Entry 5J2M (X-ray diffraction, 2.43 A resolution); this record covers chains A and B of the 4 polymer chains in the assembly.

[Chain A]
Name: HIV-1 reverse transcriptase p51 subunit
Organism: Human immunodeficiency virus type 1 group M subtype B (isolate HXB2)
Notes: EC 2.7.7.-
UniProtKB: P04585 (POL_HV1H2); residues 1-560 here correspond to UniProt positions 588-1147 (UniProt number = residue number + 587)
Chain sequence (560 residues; numbered 1 to 560; the number before each row is that of its first residue):
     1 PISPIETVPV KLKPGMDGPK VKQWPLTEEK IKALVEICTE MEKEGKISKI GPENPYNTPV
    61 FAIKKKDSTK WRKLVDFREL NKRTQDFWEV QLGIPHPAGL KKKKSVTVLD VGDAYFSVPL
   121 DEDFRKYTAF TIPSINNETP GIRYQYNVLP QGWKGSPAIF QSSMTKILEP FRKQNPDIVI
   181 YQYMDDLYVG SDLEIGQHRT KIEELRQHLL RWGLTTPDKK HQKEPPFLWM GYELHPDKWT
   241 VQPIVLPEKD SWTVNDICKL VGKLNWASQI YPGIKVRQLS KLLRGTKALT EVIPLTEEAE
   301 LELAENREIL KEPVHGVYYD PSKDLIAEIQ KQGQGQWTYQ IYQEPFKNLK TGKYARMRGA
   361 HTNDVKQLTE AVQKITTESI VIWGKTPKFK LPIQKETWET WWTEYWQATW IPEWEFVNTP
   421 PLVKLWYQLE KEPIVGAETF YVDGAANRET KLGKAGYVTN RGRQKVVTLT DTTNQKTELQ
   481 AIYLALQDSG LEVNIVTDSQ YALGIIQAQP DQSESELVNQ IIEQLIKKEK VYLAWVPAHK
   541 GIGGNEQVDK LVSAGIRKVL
Not modelled in the structure: 559-560
Sequence notes: engineered mutation Cys-258 (Gln845 in P04585), Ser-280 (Cys867 in P04585)
UniProt features mapped onto this chain:
  - region: Phe-227 to His-235 (RT 'primer grip')
  - motif: Trp-398 to Trp-414 (Tryptophan repeat motif)
  - binding site (Mg(2+)): Asp-110, Asp-185, Asp-186, Asp-443, Glu-478, Asp-498, Asp-549
  - site: Trp-401 (Essential for RT p66/p51 heterodimerization), Trp-414 (Essential for RT p66/p51 heterodimerization), Phe-440, Tyr-441 (Cleavage), Leu-560 (Cleavage)
Metal / ion sites: Mg2+ site 1: Asp-110, Val-111, Asp-185 (together with 6FN); Mg2+ site 2: Asp-110, Asp-185; Mg2+ site 3: Asp-443, Glu-478, Asp-498
Ligand contacts: 6FN (2'-deoxy-4'-ethynyl-2-fluoroadenosine 5'-(tetrahydrogen triphosphate)): Lys-65, Lys-70, Arg-72, Leu-74, Asp-110, Val-111, Gly-112, Asp-113, Ala-114, Tyr-115, Gln-151, Gly-152, Phe-160, Met-184, Asp-185, Lys-220
Reported in the primary citation:
  - Mg2+ coordination: Asp-110, Val-111, Asp-185
  - binding site for 6FN: Lys-65, Arg-72, Val-111, Asp-113, Ala-114, Tyr-115, Phe-116, Gln-151, Gly-152, Phe-160, Met-184, Asp-185, Lys-220

[Chain B]
Name: HIV-1 reverse transcriptase p51 subunit
Organism: Human immunodeficiency virus type 1 group M subtype B (isolate HXB2)
Notes: EC 2.7.7.-
UniProtKB: P04585 (POL_HV1H2); residues 1-440 here correspond to UniProt positions 588-1027 (UniProt number = residue number + 587)
Chain sequence (440 residues; each row starts with the number of its first residue):
     1 PISPIETVPV KLKPGMDGPK VKQWPLTEEK IKALVEICTE MEKEGKISKI GPENPYNTPV
    61 FAIKKKDSTK WRKLVDFREL NKRTQDFWEV QLGIPHPAGL KKKKSVTVLD VGDAYFSVPL
   121 DEDFRKYTAF TIPSINNETP GIRYQYNVLP QGWKGSPAIF QSSMTKILEP FRKQNPDIVI
   181 YQYMDDLYVG SDLEIGQHRT KIEELRQHLL RWGLTTPDKK HQKEPPFLWM GYELHPDKWT
   241 VQPIVLPEKD SWTVNDIQKL VGKLNWASQI YPGIKVRQLS KLLRGTKALT EVIPLTEEAE
   301 LELAENREIL KEPVHGVYYD PSKDLIAEIQ KQGQGQWTYQ IYQEPFKNLK TGKYARMRGA
   361 HTNDVKQLTE AVQKITTESI VIWGKTPKFK LPIQKETWET WWTEYWQATW IPEWEFVNTP
   421 PLVKLWYQLE KEPIVGAETF
Not modelled in the structure: 1-3, 85-95, 215-232, 431-440
Sequence notes: engineered mutation Ser-280 (Cys867 in P04585)
UniProt features mapped onto this chain:
  - region: Phe-227 to His-235 (RT 'primer grip')
  - motif: Trp-398 to Trp-414 (Tryptophan repeat motif)
  - binding site (Mg(2+)): Asp-110, Asp-185, Asp-186
  - site: Trp-401 (Essential for RT p66/p51 heterodimerization), Trp-414 (Essential for RT p66/p51 heterodimerization), Phe-440 (Cleavage)

[Interface between chain A and chain B]
Pairs across the interface (122; chain A residue first):
  Val-8(A) / Glu-53(B)
  Pro-9(A) / Glu-53(B)
  Gln-85(A) / Glu-53(B)  hydrogen bond (side chain-backbone)
  Asp-86(A) / Lys-20(B)  salt bridge
  Asp-86(A) / Pro-55(B)
  Phe-87(A) / Pro-52(B)
  Phe-87(A) / Glu-53(B)
  Trp-88(A) / Lys-20(B)
  Trp-88(A) / Val-21(B)
  Trp-88(A) / Lys-22(B)
  Trp-88(A) / Pro-52(B)  hydrogen bond (backbone-backbone)
  Trp-88(A) / Asn-54(B)
  Trp-88(A) / Pro-55(B)
  Trp-88(A) / Asn-57(B)
  Trp-88(A) / Thr-131(B)
  Trp-88(A) / Arg-143(B)
  Val-90(A) / Pro-140(B)
  Val-90(A) / Gly-141(B)  hydrogen bond (backbone-backbone)
  Val-90(A) / Arg-143(B)
  Gln-91(A) / Pro-140(B)
  Leu-92(A) / Pro-133(B)  hydrophobic
  Leu-92(A) / Asn-137(B)
  Gly-93(A) / Asn-137(B)  hydrogen bond (backbone-side chain)
  Ile-94(A) / Asn-137(B)
  Pro-95(A) / Asn-136(B)
  Pro-95(A) / Asn-137(B)
  His-96(A) / Asn-136(B)  hydrogen bond (backbone-side chain)
  Gly-99(A) / Asn-136(B)
  Leu-100(A) / Asn-136(B)
  Ala-158(A) / Pro-52(B)
  Gln-161(A) / Pro-140(B)
  Ser-162(A) / Pro-52(B)
  Thr-165(A) / Pro-140(B)
  Arg-172(A) / Thr-139(B)
  Val-179(A) / Glu-138(B)
  Ile-180(A) / Glu-138(B)
  Tyr-181(A) / Asn-136(B)  hydrogen bond
  Tyr-181(A) / Glu-138(B)
  Gln-182(A) / Glu-138(B)  hydrogen bond (backbone-backbone)
  Gln-182(A) / Pro-140(B)
  Arg-358(A) / Gln-394(B)
  Arg-358(A) / Glu-396(B)  salt bridge
  Glu-370(A) / Gln-394(B)  hydrogen bond
  Gln-373(A) / Gln-394(B)  hydrogen bond
  Gln-373(A) / Glu-396(B)
  Gln-373(A) / Thr-397(B)  hydrogen bond
  Gln-373(A) / Trp-401(B)
  Thr-376(A) / Thr-400(B)
  Thr-376(A) / Trp-401(B)
  Thr-377(A) / Pro-25(B)
  Thr-377(A) / Thr-400(B)
  Ile-380(A) / Leu-26(B)
  Ile-380(A) / Thr-27(B)
  Val-381(A) / Pro-25(B)  hydrophobic
  Val-381(A) / Ile-135(B)
  Val-381(A) / Asn-136(B)  hydrogen bond (backbone-backbone)
  Val-381(A) / Asn-137(B)
  Ile-382(A) / Ile-135(B)
  Ile-382(A) / Asn-136(B)
  Gly-384(A) / Thr-27(B)
  Gly-384(A) / Glu-28(B)  hydrogen bond (backbone-backbone)
  Glu-399(A) / Ala-360(B)
  Trp-402(A) / Lys-331(B)  hydrogen bond (backbone-side chain)
  Trp-402(A) / Thr-362(B)
  Trp-402(A) / Asp-364(B)
  Glu-404(A) / Lys-424(B)
  Tyr-405(A) / Lys-331(B)  hydrogen bond (backbone-side chain)
  Trp-406(A) / Lys-331(B)
  Trp-406(A) / Thr-419(B)
  Trp-406(A) / Lys-424(B)
  Gln-407(A) / Lys-331(B)  hydrogen bond (backbone-side chain)
  Gln-407(A) / Pro-392(B)
  Gln-407(A) / Gln-394(B)
  Gln-407(A) / Val-417(B)  hydrogen bond (side chain-backbone)
  Gln-407(A) / Asn-418(B)
  Ala-408(A) / Trp-337(B)  hydrophobic
  Ala-408(A) / Asp-364(B)
  Ala-408(A) / Pro-392(B)  hydrogen bond (backbone-backbone)
  Ala-408(A) / Ile-393(B)
  Thr-409(A) / Asp-364(B)
  Trp-410(A) / Thr-362(B)
  Trp-410(A) / Asn-363(B)
  Trp-410(A) / Val-365(B)  hydrophobic
  Trp-410(A) / Trp-401(B)
  Trp-410(A) / Tyr-405(B)
  Pro-412(A) / Trp-401(B)
  Pro-433(A) / Asn-255(B)
  Pro-433(A) / Leu-289(B)  hydrophobic
  Pro-433(A) / Thr-290(B)
  Ile-434(A) / Thr-290(B)
  Val-435(A) / Thr-290(B)
  Thr-439(A) / Lys-287(B)
  Thr-439(A) / Ala-288(B)
  Thr-439(A) / Leu-289(B)  hydrogen bond (side chain-backbone)
  Tyr-441(A) / Gln-258(B)  hydrogen bond
  Tyr-441(A) / Thr-286(B)
  Tyr-441(A) / Lys-287(B)  hydrogen bond (side chain-backbone)
  Tyr-441(A) / Leu-289(B)
  Thr-459(A) / Thr-286(B)
  Asn-460(A) / Thr-286(B)
  Asn-460(A) / Lys-287(B)
  Asn-460(A) / Ala-288(B)
  Asn-494(A) / Leu-289(B)
  Val-496(A) / Leu-289(B)  hydrophobic
  Gln-500(A) / Leu-422(B)
  Gln-507(A) / Pro-421(B)
  Tyr-532(A) / Asn-255(B)  hydrogen bond
  Tyr-532(A) / Leu-289(B)  hydrophobic
  Trp-535(A) / Leu-422(B)  hydrophobic
  Val-536(A) / Gln-258(B)
  Pro-537(A) / Gly-262(B)
  Pro-537(A) / Asn-265(B)
  Lys-540(A) / Asn-265(B)
  Ile-542(A) / Val-261(B)  hydrophobic
  Ile-542(A) / Leu-283(B)  hydrophobic
  Gly-543(A) / Gln-258(B)
  Gly-543(A) / Leu-283(B)  hydrogen bond (backbone-backbone)
  Gly-543(A) / Gly-285(B)
  Gly-544(A) / Gly-285(B)  hydrogen bond (backbone-backbone)
  Gly-544(A) / Thr-286(B)
  Gln-547(A) / Gly-285(B)
  Gln-547(A) / Thr-286(B)
Interface residues without a listed pair, chain A (71 interface residues in all): Ile-159, Lys-166, Arg-356, Trp-383, Thr-403, Val-458, Leu-503, Ala-534
Interface residues without a listed pair, chain B (65 interface residues in all): Ile-50, Gly-51, Tyr-56, Ile-142, Val-254, Lys-259, Gln-334, Leu-368, Pro-420, Trp-426

[Summary]
71 residues of chain A and 65 residues of chain B are in contact; the contacts include 23 hydrogen bonds and 2
salt bridges. Polar contacts include Asp-86(A)/Lys-20(B), Arg-358(A)/Glu-396(B) and Gln-85(A)/Glu-53(B). The
paper reports a binding site for 6FN at Lys-65(A), Arg-72(A) and Val-111(A) among others; Mg2+ coordination by
Asp-110(A), Val-111(A) and Asp-185(A).
Chain A is HIV-1 reverse transcriptase p51 subunit and chain B is HIV-1 reverse transcriptase p51 subunit,
both from Human immunodeficiency virus type 1 group M subtype B (isolate HXB2); the structure, HIV-1 reverse
transcriptase in complex with DNA and EFdA-triphosphate, a translocation-defective RT inhibitor, was
determined by X-ray diffraction together with 5J2N, 5J2P and 5J2Q from the same study.
